Entry 4PJ1 (X-ray diffraction, 3.15 A resolution); this record covers chains B and P of the 28 polymer chains in the assembly.

# Chain B
Molecule: 60 kDa heat shock protein, mitochondrial
From: Homo sapiens
UniProtKB: P10809 (CH60_HUMAN); residues 3-532 here correspond to UniProt positions 27-556 (UniProt number = residue number + 24)
Chain sequence (558 residues; numbered -25 to 532; the number before each row is that of its first residue; numbers below 1 keep their minus sign (Met-25 is residue -25)):
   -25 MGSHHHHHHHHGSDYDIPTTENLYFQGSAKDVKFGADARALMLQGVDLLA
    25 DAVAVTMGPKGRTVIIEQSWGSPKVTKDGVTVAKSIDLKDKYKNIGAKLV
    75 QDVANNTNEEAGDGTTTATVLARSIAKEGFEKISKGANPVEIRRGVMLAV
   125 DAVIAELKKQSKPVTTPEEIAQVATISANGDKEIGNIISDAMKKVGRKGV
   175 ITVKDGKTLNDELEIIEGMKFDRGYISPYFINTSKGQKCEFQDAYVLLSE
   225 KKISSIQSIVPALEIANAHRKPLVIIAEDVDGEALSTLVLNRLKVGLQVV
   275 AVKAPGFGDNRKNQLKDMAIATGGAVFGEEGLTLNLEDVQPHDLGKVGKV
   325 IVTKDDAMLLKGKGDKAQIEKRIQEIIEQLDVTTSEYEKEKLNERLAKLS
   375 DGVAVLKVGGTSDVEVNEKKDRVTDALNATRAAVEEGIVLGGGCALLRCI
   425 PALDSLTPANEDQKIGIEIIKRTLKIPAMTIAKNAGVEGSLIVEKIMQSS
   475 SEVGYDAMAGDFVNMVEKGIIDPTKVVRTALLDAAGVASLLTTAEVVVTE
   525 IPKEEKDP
Not modelled in the structure: -25 to 0, 527-532
Sequence notes: expression tag (-25 to 2); engineered mutation Lys323 (Glu347 in P10809)
Residues lining bound ligands:
  - ADP (adenosine-5'-diphosphate): Thr30, Met31, Gly32, Pro33, Lys51, Asp87, Gly88, Thr89, Thr90, Thr91, Ile150, Gly415, Gly416, Gly417, Ile455, Tyr479, Asp480, Ala481, Met482, Ile494, Asp496
  - Mg2+ (MG): Asp87, Ser151, Asp399
From the paper describing this entry:
  - mutagenesis - E105A/K109Q/E462A: decreased stability
  - mutagenesis - E105A/K109Q/E462A: unchanged catalytic activity

# Chain P
Molecule: 10 kDa heat shock protein, mitochondrial
From: Homo sapiens
UniProtKB: P61604 (CH10_HUMAN); residue numbers follow UniProt; this construct covers 1-102
Chain sequence (114 residues; each row starts with the number of its first residue):
     1 MAGQAFRKFLPLFDRVLVERSAAETVTKGGIMLPEKSQGKVLQATVVAVG
    51 SGSKGKGGEIQPVSVKVGDKVLLPEYGGTKVVLDDKDYFLFRDGDILGKY
   101 VDKLAAALEHHHHH
Not modelled in the structure: 1-2, 108-114
Sequence notes: expression tag (103-114)

# Chain B / chain P interface
Contacting residue pairs (11):
  Val234(B) - Ile31(P)  hydrophobic
  Glu238(B) - Lys28(P)  hydrogen bond (side chain-backbone)
  Glu238(B) - Ile31(P)
  Glu257(B) - Pro34(P)
  Glu257(B) - Ser37(P)
  Ser260(B) - Pro34(P)
  Thr261(B) - Pro34(P)
  Leu264(B) - Met32(P)  hydrophobic
  Asn265(B) - Met32(P)
  Lys268(B) - Gly30(P)  hydrogen bond (side chain-backbone)
  Lys268(B) - Ile31(P)
Also at the interface, not in a pair above, chain B (11 interface residues in all): Leu237, Asn241, Leu267
Also at the interface, not in a pair above, chain P (8 interface residues in all): Thr27, Leu33

# Summary
Chain B and chain P form an interface of 11 and 8 residues respectively; the contacts include 2 hydrogen
bonds. Polar pairs include Glu238(B)-Lys28(P) and Lys268(B)-Gly30(P). Bound to chain B: ADP and Mg2+. The
paper reports that E105A/K109Q/E462A of chain B reduce stability; E105A/K109Q/E462A of chain B leave catalytic
activity unchanged.
Here chain B is 60 kDa heat shock protein, mitochondrial and chain P is 10 kDa heat shock protein,
mitochondrial, both from Homo sapiens. Entry 4PJ1 (Crystal structure of the human mitochondrial chaperonin
symmetrical 'football' complex) was determined by X-ray diffraction.
